PDB entry 8C12 | X-ray diffraction, 1.55 A resolution | chains AAA and BBB

# Chain AAA
Name: Serine/threonine-protein kinase PAK 5
From: Homo sapiens
Notes: EC 2.7.11.1
Reference sequence: Q9P286 (PAK5_HUMAN); residue numbers follow UniProt; this construct covers 426-719
Amino-acid sequence (295 residues; row label = number of the first residue in the row):
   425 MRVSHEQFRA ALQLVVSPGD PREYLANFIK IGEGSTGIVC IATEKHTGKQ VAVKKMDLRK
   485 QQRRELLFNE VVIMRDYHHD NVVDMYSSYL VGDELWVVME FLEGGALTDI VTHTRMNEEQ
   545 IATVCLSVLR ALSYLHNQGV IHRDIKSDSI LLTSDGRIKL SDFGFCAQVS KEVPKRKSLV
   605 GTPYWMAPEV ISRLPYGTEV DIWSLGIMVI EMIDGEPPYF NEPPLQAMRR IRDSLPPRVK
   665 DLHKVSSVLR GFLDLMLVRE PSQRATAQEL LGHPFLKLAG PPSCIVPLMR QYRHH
Disordered / not traced: 718-719
Modified residues: Ser602 (phosphoserine; SEP)
Sequence notes: initiating methionine (425)
What the authors report for this chain:
  - contacts within the chain: Thr460-Gln485 (hydrogen bond), Lys478-Glu494 (salt bridge)
  - post-translational modification sites: Ser602
  - catalytic residues: Arg567
  - conformationally variable residues (side-chain flip): Arg487
  - specificity-determining residues: Arg653

# Chain BBB
Name: PAK5-Af17
From: synthetic construct
Amino-acid sequence (106 residues; numbered 1 to 106; the number before each row is that of its first residue):
     1 MASNSLEIEE LARFAVDEHN KKENALLEFV RVVKAKEQLV GWVYEFQTMY YLTLEAKDGG
    61 KKKLYEAKVW VKSDHMPPSL PNFKELQEFK PVGDAAAAHH HHHHHH
Disordered / not traced: 1-4, 93-106

# Interface between chain AAA and chain BBB
Contacting residue pairs - 28 pairs, chain AAA then chain BBB:
  Arg487(AAA) - Tyr44(BBB)  hydrogen bond
  Phe589(AAA) - Val43(BBB)  hydrophobic
  Leu603(AAA) - Trp42(BBB)
  Leu603(AAA) - Val43(BBB)
  Leu603(AAA) - Tyr44(BBB)  hydrogen bond (backbone-backbone)
  Leu603(AAA) - Glu45(BBB)
  Leu603(AAA) - Phe46(BBB)  hydrophobic
  Gly605(AAA) - Trp42(BBB)
  Pro607(AAA) - Trp42(BBB)
  Met610(AAA) - Trp42(BBB)
  Ile615(AAA) - Phe46(BBB)
  Ile615(AAA) - Met76(BBB)  hydrophobic
  Ser616(AAA) - His75(BBB)
  Arg617(AAA) - Tyr44(BBB)
  Arg617(AAA) - Phe46(BBB)
  Arg617(AAA) - Asp74(BBB)  hydrogen bond (side chain-backbone)
  Arg617(AAA) - His75(BBB)
  Leu649(AAA) - Glu37(BBB)
  Leu649(AAA) - Met76(BBB)  hydrophobic
  Leu649(AAA) - Pro77(BBB)  hydrophobic
  Met652(AAA) - Leu39(BBB)  hydrophobic
  Met652(AAA) - Phe46(BBB)  hydrophobic
  Met652(AAA) - Met76(BBB)  hydrophobic
  Arg653(AAA) - Glu37(BBB)  salt bridge
  Arg653(AAA) - Met76(BBB)
  Arg653(AAA) - Pro77(BBB)  hydrogen bond (side chain-backbone)
  Arg653(AAA) - Pro78(BBB)
  Arg656(AAA) - Met76(BBB)
Other interface residues (no listed pair), chain AAA (15 interface residues in all): Gln486, Pro648
Other interface residues (no listed pair), chain BBB (13 interface residues in all): Gln47
From the paper, about this interface:
  - pairs named by the authors: Arg487(AAA)-Tyr44(BBB) (cation-pi contact), Leu603(AAA)-Tyr44(BBB) (hydrogen bond), Arg653(AAA)-Pro77(BBB) (hydrogen bond), Arg653(AAA)-Glu37(BBB) (hydrogen bond)

# Summary
15 residues of chain AAA face 13 of chain BBB across their interface; the contacts include 4 hydrogen bonds
and 1 salt bridge. Among the polar pairs are Arg653(AAA)-Glu37(BBB), Arg487(AAA)-Tyr44(BBB) and
Arg617(AAA)-Asp74(BBB). The paper describes a cation-pi contact between Arg487(AAA) and Tyr44(BBB); hydrogen
bonds between Leu603(AAA) and Tyr44(BBB), Arg653(AAA) and Pro77(BBB) and Arg653(AAA) and Glu37(BBB). From the
paper: the catalytic residue Arg567(AAA); the specificity determinant Arg653(AAA).
Here chain AAA is Serine/threonine-protein kinase PAK 5 (Homo sapiens) and chain BBB is PAK5-Af17 (synthetic
construct). Entry 8C12 (Identification of an intermediate activation state of PAK5 reveals a novel mechanism
of kinase inhibition) was determined by X-ray diffraction.
